PDB entry 8OOS | electron microscopy, 3.29 A resolution | chains L and M of the 9 polymer chains in the assembly

Chain L:
Molecule: DNA Strand 2
Sequence (226 nucleotides; row label = number of the first residue in the row; numbers below 1 keep their minus sign (DC-152 is residue -152)):
  -152 CGGTACCCGGGGATCCTCTAGAGTGGGAGCTCGGAACACTATCCGACTGG
  -102 CACCGGCAAGGTCGCTGTTCAATACATGCACAGGATGTATATATCTGACA
   -52 CGTGCCTGGAGACTAGGGAGTAATCCCCTTGGCGGTTAAAACGCGGGGGA
    -2 CAGCGCGTACGTGCGTTTAAGCGGTGCTAGAGCTTGCTACGACCAATTGA
    48 GCGGCCTCGGCACCGGGATTCTCCAG
Not modelled in the structure: -152 to -35, 73

Chain M:
Molecule: Histone H3.1
Organism: Homo sapiens
UniProt: P68431 (H31_HUMAN); residues 1-135 here correspond to UniProt positions 2-136 (UniProt number = residue number + 1)
Chain sequence (135 residues; each row starts with the number of its first residue):
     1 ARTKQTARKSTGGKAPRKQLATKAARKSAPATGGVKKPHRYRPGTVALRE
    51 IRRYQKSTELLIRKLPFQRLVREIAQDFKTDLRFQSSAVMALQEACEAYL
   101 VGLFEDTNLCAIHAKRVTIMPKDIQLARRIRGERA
Not modelled in the structure: 1-60, 135
Curated features (UniProtKB/Swiss-Prot):
  - modified residue: Arg2 (Asymmetric dimethylarginine), Thr3 (Phosphothreonine), Lys4 (Allysine), Gln5 (5-glutamyl dopamine), Thr6 (Phosphothreonine), Arg8 (Citrulline), Lys9 (N6,N6,N6-trimethyllysine), Ser10 (ADP-ribosylserine), Thr11 (Phosphothreonine), Lys14 (N6-(2-hydroxyisobutyryl)lysine), Arg17 (Asymmetric dimethylarginine), Lys18 (N6-(2-hydroxyisobutyryl)lysine), Lys23 (N6-(2-hydroxyisobutyryl)lysine), Arg26 (Citrulline), Lys27 (N6,N6,N6-trimethyllysine), Ser28 (ADP-ribosylserine), Lys36 (N6,N6,N6-trimethyllysine), Lys37 (N6-methyllysine), Tyr41 (Phosphotyrosine), Lys56 (N6,N6,N6-trimethyllysine) and 8 more in UniProt
  - lipidation: Lys18 (N6-decanoyllysine)

Interface between chain L and chain M:
Contacting residue pairs (7; chain L residue first):
  DA17(L) with Arg63(M), hydrogen bond to the phosphate; Leu65(M), phosphate contact; Pro66(M), phosphate contact; Arg69(M), salt bridge to the phosphate
  DG18(L) with Arg63(M), salt bridge to the phosphate; Lys64(M), hydrogen bond to the phosphate; Leu65(M), hydrogen bond to the phosphate
Other interface residues (no listed pair), chain L (5 interface residues in all): DC7, DA26, DG27
Other interface residues (no listed pair), chain M (7 interface residues in all): Arg83, Thr118

In short:
Chain L and chain M form an interface of 5 and 7 residues respectively, with 3 hydrogen bonds and 2 salt
bridges. Polar pairs include DA17(L)-Arg63(M), DG18(L)-Lys64(M) and DG18(L)-Leu65(M).
Here chain L is DNA Strand 2 and chain M is Histone H3.1 (Homo sapiens). Entry 8OOS (CryoEM Structure
INO80core Hexasome complex ATPase-hexasome refinement state 2) was determined by electron microscopy together
with 8OO7, 8OO9, 8OOA, 8OOC, 8OOF, 8OOP, 8OOR and 8OOT from the same study.
